Entry 6XQB (electron microscopy, 3.40 A resolution); this record covers chains A and F of the 6 polymer chains in the assembly.

== Chain A ==
Molecule: RNA-directed RNA polymerase
From: Severe acute respiratory syndrome coronavirus 2
Notes: EC 2.7.7.48
Reference sequence: P0DTD1 (R1AB_SARS2); residues 1-932 here correspond to UniProt positions 4393-5324 (UniProt number = residue number + 4392)
Amino-acid sequence (941 residues; row label = number of the first residue in the row; numbering starts at 0):
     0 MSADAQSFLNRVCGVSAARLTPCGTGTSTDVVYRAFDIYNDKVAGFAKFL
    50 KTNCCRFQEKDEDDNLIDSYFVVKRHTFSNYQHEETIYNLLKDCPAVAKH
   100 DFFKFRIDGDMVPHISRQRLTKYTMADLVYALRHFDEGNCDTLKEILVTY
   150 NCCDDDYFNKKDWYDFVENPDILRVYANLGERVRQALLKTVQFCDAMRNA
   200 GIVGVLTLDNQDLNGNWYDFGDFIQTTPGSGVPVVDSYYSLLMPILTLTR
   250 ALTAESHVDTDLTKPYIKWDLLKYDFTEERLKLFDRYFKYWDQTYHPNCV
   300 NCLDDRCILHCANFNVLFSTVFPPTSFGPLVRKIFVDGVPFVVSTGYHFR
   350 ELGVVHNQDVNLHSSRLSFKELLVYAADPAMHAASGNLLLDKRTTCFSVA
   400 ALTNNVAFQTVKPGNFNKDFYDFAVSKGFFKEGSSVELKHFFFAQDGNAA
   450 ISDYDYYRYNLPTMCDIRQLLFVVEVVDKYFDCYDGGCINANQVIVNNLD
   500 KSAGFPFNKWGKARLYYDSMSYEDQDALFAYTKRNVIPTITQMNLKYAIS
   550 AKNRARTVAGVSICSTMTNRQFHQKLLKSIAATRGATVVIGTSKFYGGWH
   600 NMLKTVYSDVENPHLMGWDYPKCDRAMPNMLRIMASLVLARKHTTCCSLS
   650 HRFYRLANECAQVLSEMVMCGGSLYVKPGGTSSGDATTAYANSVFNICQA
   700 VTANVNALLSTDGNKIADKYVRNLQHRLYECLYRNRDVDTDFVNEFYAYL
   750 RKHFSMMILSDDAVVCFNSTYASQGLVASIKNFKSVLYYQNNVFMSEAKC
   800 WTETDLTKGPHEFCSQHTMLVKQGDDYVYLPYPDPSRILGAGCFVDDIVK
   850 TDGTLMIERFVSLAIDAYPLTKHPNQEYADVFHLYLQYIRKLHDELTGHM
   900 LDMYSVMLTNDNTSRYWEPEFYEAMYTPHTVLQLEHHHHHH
Unresolved in the structure: 0-30, 39-41, 51-117, 226-229, 711-714, 896-905, 920-940
Sequence notes: initiating methionine (0); expression tag (933-940)
Curated features (UniProtKB/Swiss-Prot):
  - region: Lys-545 to Arg-555 (Interaction with RMP Remdesivir), Thr-582 to Pro-620 (RdRp Palm N-ter)
  - active site: Ser-759, Asp-760, Asp-761
  - binding site (Mn(2+)): Asn-209, Asp-218
  - binding site (Zn(2+)): His-295, Cys-301, Cys-306, Cys-310, Cys-487, His-642, Cys-645, Cys-646
  - site: Gln-932 (Cleavage)
Ion coordination: Zn2+ site 1: Cys-301, Cys-306, Cys-310; Zn2+ site 2: Cys-487, His-642, Cys-645, Cys-646; Mg2+: Trp-617, Glu-811

== Chain F ==
Molecule: 9-nt RNA strand
Sequence (9 nucleotides; numbered 1 to 9; the number before each row is that of its first residue):
     1 GUGGGCCCA
Unresolved in the structure: 9

== Interface between chain A and chain F ==
Pairs across the interface (28):
  Asn-497(A) with U2(F), hydrogen bond to the phosphate; G3(F), hydrogen bond to the phosphate
  Lys-500(A) with G1(F), salt bridge to the phosphate; U2(F), salt bridge to the phosphate
  Ser-501(A) with G1(F), hydrogen bond to the phosphate
  Arg-569(A) with G3(F), salt bridge to the phosphate
  Lys-577(A) with G3(F), phosphate contact; G4(F), salt bridge to the phosphate
  Ile-589(A) with G4(F), sugar contact
  Gly-590(A) with G4(F), hydrogen bond to the sugar; G5(F), sugar contact
  Ser-592(A) with G5(F), hydrogen bond to the sugar
  Phe-594(A) with G5(F), sugar contact; C6(F), sugar contact
  Tyr-595(A) with C7(F), hydrogen bond to the phosphate
  Ser-682(A) with G1(F), hydrogen bond to the base; U2(F), base contact
  Gly-683(A) with G1(F), hydrogen bond to the sugar; U2(F), sugar contact
  Asp-684(A) with U2(F), hydrogen bond to the sugar
  Ala-685(A) with U2(F), hydrogen bond to the sugar
  Thr-686(A) with U2(F), sugar contact
  Thr-687(A) with U2(F), hydrogen bond to the base
  Tyr-689(A) with G3(F), hydrogen bond to the sugar; G4(F), sugar contact
  Glu-857(A) with C7(F), hydrogen bond to the sugar; C8(F), sugar contact
  Tyr-915(A) with C7(F), sugar contact
Interface residues without a listed pair, chain A (22 interface residues in all): Asn-496, Ala-558, Thr-591

== Summary ==
22 residues of chain A and 8 residues of chain F are in contact, with 13 hydrogen bonds and 4 salt bridges.
Among the polar pairs are Ser-682(A)/G1(F), Thr-687(A)/U2(F) and Gly-590(A)/G4(F).
Chain A is RNA-directed RNA polymerase (Severe acute respiratory syndrome coronavirus 2) and chain F is a 9-nt
RNA strand; the structure, SARS-CoV-2 RdRp/RNA complex, was determined by electron microscopy.
